Entry 1TJW (X-ray diffraction, 2.00 A resolution); this record covers chains A and D of the 4 polymer chains in the assembly.

# Chain A (and D)
Name: Delta crystallin II
Source organism: Anas platyrhynchos
Notes: EC 4.3.2.1; fragment: Duck delta 2 crystallin; chain D of this document is another copy of the same molecule, construct and numbering; everything in this record applies to it too
UniProtKB: P24058 (CRD2_ANAPL); residue numbers follow UniProt; this construct covers 1-468
Sequence (474 residues; each row starts with the number of its first residue):
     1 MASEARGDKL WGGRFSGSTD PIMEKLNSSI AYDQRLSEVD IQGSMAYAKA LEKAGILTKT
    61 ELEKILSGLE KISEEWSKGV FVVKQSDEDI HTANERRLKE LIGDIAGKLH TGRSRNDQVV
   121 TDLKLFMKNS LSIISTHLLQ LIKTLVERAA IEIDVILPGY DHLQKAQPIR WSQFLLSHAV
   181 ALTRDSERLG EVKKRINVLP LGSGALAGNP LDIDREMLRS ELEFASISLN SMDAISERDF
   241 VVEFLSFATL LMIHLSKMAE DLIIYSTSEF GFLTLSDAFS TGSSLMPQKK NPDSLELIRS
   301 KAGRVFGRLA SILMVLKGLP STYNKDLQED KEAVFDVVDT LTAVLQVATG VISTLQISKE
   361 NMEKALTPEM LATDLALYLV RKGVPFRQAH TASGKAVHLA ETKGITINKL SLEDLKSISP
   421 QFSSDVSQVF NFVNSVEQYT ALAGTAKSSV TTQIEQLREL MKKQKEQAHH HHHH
Unresolved in the structure: 1-18, 468-474
Construct notes: engineered mutation D161 (Thr in P24058); expression tag (469-474)
Small-molecule neighbours: argininosuccinate (AS1): S29, D33, H91, S114, R115, N116, V119, A205, Y323, L327, Q328, K331
Reported in the primary citation:
  - binding site for argininosuccinate: D161, H162
  - catalytic residues: K289 (proposed by the authors, not directly observed)
  - catalytic residues: H162, S283 (citing earlier work)
  - mutagenesis - T161D, K289A, K289R: abolished catalytic activity

# Chain A / chain D interface
Pairs across the interface (65):
  T19(A) with A278(D)
  D20(A) with F279(D)
  I22(A) with A343(D); Q346(D); V347(D), hydrophobic
  M23(A) with A278(D); F279(D), hydrophobic; S294(D); L297(D), hydrophobic
  L26(A) with L297(D); K301(D)
  N27(A) with D293(D), hydrogen bond; L297(D)
  A278(A) with T19(D); M23(D)
  F279(A) with D20(D); M23(D), hydrophobic
  D293(A) with N27(D); K325(D)
  S294(A) with M23(D)
  E296(A) with N324(D); K325(D), hydrogen bond (side chain-backbone); D326(D)
  L297(A) with M23(D), hydrophobic; N27(D); K325(D)
  R299(A) with L319(D); D326(D), salt bridge
  S300(A) with V315(D); D326(D); E329(D)
  K301(A) with E329(D), salt bridge
  A302(A) with M314(D)
  G303(A) with S311(D); M314(D)
  R304(A) with E329(D), salt bridge; E332(D), salt bridge
  F306(A) with A310(D), hydrophobic; M314(D), hydrophobic
  G307(A) with G307(D); S311(D)
  R308(A) with R308(D)
  A310(A) with F306(D), hydrophobic; A310(D), hydrophobic
  S311(A) with G303(D), hydrogen bond (side chain-backbone); R304(D)
  M314(A) with A302(D); G303(D); F306(D), hydrophobic
  V315(A) with S300(D)
  L319(A) with R299(D)
  N324(A) with E296(D)
  K325(A) with D293(D); E296(D), hydrogen bond (backbone-side chain); L297(D)
  D326(A) with E296(D); R299(D), salt bridge; S300(D)
  E329(A) with S300(D); K301(D), salt bridge; R304(D), salt bridge
  E332(A) with R304(D), salt bridge
  A343(A) with I22(D)
  Q346(A) with I22(D)
  V347(A) with I22(D), hydrophobic
Other interface residues (no listed pair), chain A (40 interface residues in all): E24, D277, T281, P320, Q328, V344
Other interface residues (no listed pair), chain D (37 interface residues in all): L26, T281, Q328, V344

# In short
40 residues of chain A and 37 residues of chain D are in contact; the contacts include 4 hydrogen bonds and 8
salt bridges. Polar pairs include R299(A)-D326(D), K301(A)-E329(D) and R304(A)-E329(D). Chain A binds
argininosuccinate. The paper reports catalytic residues K289(A), H162(A) and S283(A); T161D, K289A and K289R
of chain A abolish catalytic activity.
Both chains are Delta crystallin II (Anas platyrhynchos). Entry 1TJW (Crystal Structure of T161D Duck Delta 2
Crystallin Mutant with bound argininosuccinate) was determined by X-ray diffraction together with 1TJV from
the same study.
